Entry 8ARI (electron microscopy, 3.00 A resolution); this record covers chains A and H of the 34 polymer chains in the assembly.

[Chain A (and H)]
Name: C-terminal-binding protein 1
From: Homo sapiens
Notes: EC 1.1.1.-; chain H of this document is another copy of the same molecule, construct and numbering; everything in this record applies to it too
UniProt: Q13363 (CTBP1_HUMAN); numbering as in UniProt (aligned over 1-440)
Sequence (457 residues; row label = number of the first residue in the row; numbers below 1 keep their minus sign (His-16 is residue -16)):
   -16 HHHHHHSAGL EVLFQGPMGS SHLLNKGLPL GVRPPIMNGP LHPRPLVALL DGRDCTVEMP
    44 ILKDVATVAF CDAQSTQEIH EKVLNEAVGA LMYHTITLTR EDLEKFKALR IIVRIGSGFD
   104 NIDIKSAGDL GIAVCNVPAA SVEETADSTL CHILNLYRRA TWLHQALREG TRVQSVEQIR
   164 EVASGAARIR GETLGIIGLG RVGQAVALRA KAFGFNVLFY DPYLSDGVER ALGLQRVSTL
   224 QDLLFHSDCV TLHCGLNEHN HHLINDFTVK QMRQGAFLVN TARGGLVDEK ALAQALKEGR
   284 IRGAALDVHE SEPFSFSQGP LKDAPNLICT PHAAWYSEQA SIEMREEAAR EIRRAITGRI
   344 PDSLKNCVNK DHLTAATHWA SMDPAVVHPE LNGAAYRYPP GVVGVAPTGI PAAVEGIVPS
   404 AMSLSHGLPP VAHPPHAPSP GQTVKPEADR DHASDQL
Disordered / not traced: -16 to 26, 358-440
Construct notes: expression tag (-16 to 0)
Small-molecule neighbours: NAD (nicotinamide-adenine-dinucleotide): Ser100, Gly101, Thr128, Ile180, Gly181, Leu182, Gly183, Arg184, Val185, Gly186, Tyr203, Asp204, Pro205, Tyr206, Leu207, His236, Cys237, Gly238, Asn240, Asn243, Thr264, Ala265, Arg266, Asp290, Val291, His315, Ala317, Trp318
Curated features (UniProtKB/Swiss-Prot):
  - active site: Arg266, Glu295, His315 (Proton donor)
  - binding site (NAD(+)): Ser100, Ile180 to Val185, Asp204, Cys237 to Asn243, Thr264 to Arg266, Asp290, His315 to Trp318
  - site (Cleavage): Asn375, Gly376, Gly387, Val388, His409, Gly410
  - modified residue (Phosphoserine): Ser300, Ser422
  - cross-link: Lys428 (Glycyl lysine isopeptide (Lys-Gly) (interchain with G-Cter in SUMO))
  - natural variant: Arg342 (R342W: In HADDTS)
  - mutagenesis: Ala52 (A52E: Loss of interaction with SIMC1. No effect on its proteolytic processing mediated by CAPN3), Val66 (V66R: Loss of interaction with SIMC1. Reduced proteolytic processing mediated by CAPN3), Cys134 (C134A: Strongly reduces E1A binding; when associated with A-138; A-141 and A-150), Asn138 (N138A: Strongly reduces E1A binding; when associated with A-134; A-141 and A-150), Arg141 to Arg142 (Strongly reduces E1A binding; when associated with A-163 and A-171), Arg141 (R141A: Strongly reduces E1A binding; when associated with A-134; A-138 and A-150), Leu150 (L150A: Strongly reduces E1A binding; when associated with A-134; A-138 and A-141), Arg163 (R163A: Strongly reduces E1A binding; when associated with A-141; A-142 and A-171), Arg171 (R171A: Strongly reduces E1A binding; when associated with A-141; A-142 and A-163), Gly181 (G181V: Strongly reduces E1A binding; when associated with V-183 and A-204), Gly183 (G183A: Reduced proteolytic processing mediated by CAPN3; when associated with A-186; G183V: Strongly reduces E1A binding; when associated with V-181 and A-204), Gly186 (G186A: Reduced proteolytic processing mediated by CAPN3; when associated with A-183), 6 further mutagenesis entries in UniProt

[Interface between chain A and chain H]
Pairs across the interface - 9 pairs, chain A then chain H:
  Met42(A) - Glu164(H)
  Pro43(A) - Ser167(H)
  Lys46(A) - Glu164(H)  hydrogen bond (side chain-backbone)
  Arg333(A) - Gln257(H)
  Arg336(A) - Leu279(H)
  Arg336(A) - Lys280(H)  hydrogen bond (side chain-backbone)
  Arg336(A) - Glu281(H)
  Thr340(A) - Gln277(H)  hydrogen bond (backbone-side chain)
  Thr340(A) - Glu281(H)
Also at the interface, not in a pair above, chain A (7 interface residues in all): Asp47
Also at the interface, not in a pair above, chain H (9 interface residues in all): Gly282, Pro308

[In short]
Chain A and chain H form an interface of 7 and 9 residues respectively, with 3 hydrogen bonds. Among the polar
pairs are Lys46(A)-Glu164(H), Arg336(A)-Lys280(H) and Thr340(A)-Gln277(H). Ligands of chain A: NAD.
Both chains are C-terminal-binding protein 1 (Homo sapiens). Entry 8ARI (Cryo-EM structure of human
CtBP1/RAI2(303-362) delta(331-341) filament) was determined by electron microscopy.
